Entry 1M3D (X-ray diffraction, 2.00 A resolution); this record covers chains A and D of the 6 polymer chains in the assembly.

Chain A (and D):
Protein: Type IV Collagen Noncollagenous Domain- Alpha1
Organism: Bos taurus
Notes: fragment: NC1 domain (Residues 1-229); chain D of this document is another copy of the same molecule, construct and numbering; everything in this record applies to it too
UniProtKB: Q7SIB2 (Q7SIB2_BOVIN); residues 1-229 here = UniProt positions 1-229
Sequence (229 residues; row label = number of the first residue in the row):
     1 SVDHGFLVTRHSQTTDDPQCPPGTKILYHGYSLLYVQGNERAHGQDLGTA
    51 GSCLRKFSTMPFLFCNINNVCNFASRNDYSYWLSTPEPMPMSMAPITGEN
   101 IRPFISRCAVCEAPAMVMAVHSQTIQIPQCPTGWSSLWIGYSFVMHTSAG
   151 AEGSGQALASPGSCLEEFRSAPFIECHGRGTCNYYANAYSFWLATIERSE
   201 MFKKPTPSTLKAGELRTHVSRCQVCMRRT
Not modelled in the structure: 1-4, 228-229 (chain D: 1-3, 229)
Curated features (UniProtKB/Swiss-Prot):
  - modified residue: P207 (3-hydroxyproline)
Disulfide bonds: C20-C111, C53-C108, C65-C71, C130-C225, C164-C222, C176-C182

Interface between chain A and chain D:
Contacting residue pairs (44; chain A residue first):
  Q37(A) - E40(D)
  N39(A) - A149(D)
  N39(A) - G150(D)
  N39(A) - N187(D)
  E40(A) - Q37(D)  hydrogen bond
  E40(A) - E40(D)
  E40(A) - Y79(D)  hydrogen bond
  E40(A) - G150(D)
  A74(A) - R179(D)  hydrogen bond (backbone-side chain)
  S75(A) - P95(D)
  S75(A) - Y185(D)  hydrogen bond (backbone-side chain)
  R76(A) - S148(D)  hydrogen bond
  R76(A) - A149(D)
  R76(A) - E175(D)  salt bridge
  R76(A) - R179(D)  hydrogen bond (backbone-side chain)
  R76(A) - Y185(D)
  R76(A) - N187(D)  hydrogen bond
  N77(A) - N77(D)
  N77(A) - D78(D)
  N77(A) - Y79(D)
  N77(A) - H177(D)
  N77(A) - R179(D)
  D78(A) - N77(D)
  Y79(A) - E40(D)  hydrogen bond
  Y79(A) - N77(D)
  P95(A) - S75(D)
  S148(A) - R76(D)
  A149(A) - N39(D)
  A149(A) - R76(D)
  G150(A) - N39(D)
  G150(A) - E40(D)
  E175(A) - R76(D)  salt bridge
  H177(A) - R76(D)
  H177(A) - N77(D)
  G178(A) - R179(D)
  R179(A) - A74(D)  hydrogen bond (side chain-backbone)
  R179(A) - R76(D)  hydrogen bond (side chain-backbone)
  R179(A) - N77(D)
  R179(A) - G178(D)
  R179(A) - R179(D)
  Y185(A) - S75(D)  hydrogen bond (side chain-backbone)
  Y185(A) - R76(D)
  N187(A) - N39(D)
  N187(A) - R76(D)  hydrogen bond
Other interface residues (no listed pair), chain A (25 interface residues in all): F64, N66, V70, N72, M93, A186
Other interface residues (no listed pair), chain D (24 interface residues in all): F64, N66, V70, M93, A186

Summary:
25 residues of chain A and 24 residues of chain D are in contact; the contacts include 12 hydrogen bonds and 2
salt bridges. Polar pairs include R76(A)-E175(D), E40(A)-Q37(D) and E40(A)-Y79(D).
Chain A and chain D are both Type IV Collagen Noncollagenous Domain- Alpha1 (Bos taurus); the structure,
Structure of Type IV Collagen NC1 Domains, was determined by X-ray diffraction.
